PDB entry 9IZD | electron microscopy, 3.16 A resolution | chains B and S of the 5 polymer chains in the assembly

== Chain B ==
Name: Guanine nucleotide-binding protein G(I)/G(S)/G(T) subunit beta-1
Source organism: Homo sapiens
UniProt: P62873 (GBB1_HUMAN); residues 4-340 here = UniProt positions 4-340
Sequence (337 residues; numbered 4 to 340; the number before each row is that of its first residue):
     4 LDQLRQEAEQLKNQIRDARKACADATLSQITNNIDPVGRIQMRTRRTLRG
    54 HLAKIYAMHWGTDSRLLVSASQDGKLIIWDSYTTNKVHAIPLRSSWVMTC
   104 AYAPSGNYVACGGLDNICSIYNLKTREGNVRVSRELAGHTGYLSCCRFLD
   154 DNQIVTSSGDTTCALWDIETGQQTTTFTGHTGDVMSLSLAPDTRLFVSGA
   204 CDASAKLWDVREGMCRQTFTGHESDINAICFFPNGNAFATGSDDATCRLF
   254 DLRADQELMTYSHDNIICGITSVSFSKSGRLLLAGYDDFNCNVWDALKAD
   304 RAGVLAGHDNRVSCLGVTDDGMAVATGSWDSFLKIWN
UniProt features mapped onto this chain:
  - modified residue: His266 (Phosphohistidine)
  - natural variant: Leu30 (L30F: In MRD42; uncertain significance), Arg52 (R52G: In MRD42), Gly64 (G64V: In MRD42), Asp76 (D76E: In MRD42; D76G: In MRD42), Gly77 (G77S: In MRD42), Lys78 (K78R: In MRD42), Ile80 (I80N: In MRD42; I80T: In MRD42), His91 (H91R: In MRD42; uncertain significance), Ala92 (A92T: In MRD42), Pro94 (P94S: In MRD42), Leu95 (L95P: In MRD42), Arg96 (R96L: In MRD42), 5 further natural variant entries in UniProt

== Chain S ==
Name: scFv16
Source organism: Homo sapiens
Notes: antibody fragment or engineered binder
Sequence (248 residues; each row starts with the number of its first residue; note: 2 numbers in that range are skipped by the numbering (no residue carries them; nothing is unmodelled there); a row labelled like 121A-121O holds insertion residues (121A, then the next letters in order)):
     1 DVQLVESGGGLVQPGGSRKLSCSASGFAFSSFGMHWVRQAPEKGLEWVAY
    51 ISSGSGTIYYADTVKGRFTISRDDPKNTLFLQMTSLRSEDTAMYYCVRSI
   101 YYYGSSPFDFWGQGTTLTVSS
121A-121O GGGGSGGGGSGGGGS
   124 SDIVMTQATSSVPVTPGESVSISCRSSKSLLHSNGNTYLYWFLQRPGQSP
   174 QLLIYRMSNLASGVPDRFSGSGSGTAFTLTISRLEAEDVGVYYCMQHLEY
   224 PLTFGAGTKLEL
Unresolved in the structure: 121A-121O
Disulfides: Cys22-Cys96, Cys147-Cys217

== Chain B / chain S interface ==
Contacting residue pairs (11; chain B residue first):
  Arg68(B) - Tyr103(S)
  Leu69(B) - Tyr103(S)  hydrophobic
  Val90(B) - Tyr102(S)  hydrophobic
  Arg129(B) - Val2(S)
  Arg129(B) - Arg98(S)  hydrogen bond (backbone-side chain)
  Arg129(B) - Phe110(S)
  Glu130(B) - Gly26(S)
  Glu130(B) - Phe27(S)
  Glu130(B) - Ala28(S)  hydrogen bond (backbone-backbone)
  Glu130(B) - Phe32(S)
  Gly131(B) - Phe32(S)
Other interface residues (no listed pair), chain B (7 interface residues in all): His91
Other interface residues (no listed pair), chain S (12 interface residues in all): Ser31, Ile100, Ser185

== In short ==
Chain B and chain S form an interface of 7 and 12 residues respectively, with 2 hydrogen bonds. Polar contacts
include Arg129(B)-Arg98(S) and Glu130(B)-Ala28(S).
Chain B is Guanine nucleotide-binding protein G(I)/G(S)/G(T) subunit beta-1 and chain S is scFv16, both from
Homo sapiens; the structure, Cryo-EM structure of human HCAR1-Gi complex with CHBA, was determined by electron
microscopy, deposited together with 9IZA, 9IZC and 9J8Z.
